8GFN - chains A and B; structure by X-ray diffraction, 1.80 A resolution.

# Chain A (and B)
Name: 3C-like proteinase nsp5
Organism: Severe acute respiratory syndrome coronavirus 2
Notes: chain B of this document is another copy of the same molecule, construct and numbering; everything in this record applies to it too
Reference sequence: P0DTD1 (R1AB_SARS2); residues 1-304 here correspond to UniProt positions 3264-3567 (UniProt number = residue number + 3263)
Amino-acid sequence (304 residues; row label = number of the first residue in the row):
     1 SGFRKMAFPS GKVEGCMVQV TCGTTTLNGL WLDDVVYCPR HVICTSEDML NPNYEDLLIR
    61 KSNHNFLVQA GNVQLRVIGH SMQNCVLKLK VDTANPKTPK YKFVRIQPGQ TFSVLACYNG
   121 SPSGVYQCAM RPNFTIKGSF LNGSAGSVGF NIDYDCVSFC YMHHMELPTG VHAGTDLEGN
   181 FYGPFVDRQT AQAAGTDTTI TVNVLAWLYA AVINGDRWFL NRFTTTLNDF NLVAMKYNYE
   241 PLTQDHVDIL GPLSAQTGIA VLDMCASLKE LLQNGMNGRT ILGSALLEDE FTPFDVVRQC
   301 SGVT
Disordered / not traced: 302-304 (chain B: 303-304)
Differences from the reference sequence: engineered mutation A145 (Cys3408 in P0DTD1)
UniProt features mapped onto this chain:
  - active site: H41 (For 3CL-PRO activity)
  - cross-link (Glycyl lysine isopeptide (Lys-Gly)): K5 (interchain with G-Cter in ubiquitin), K90 (interchain with G-Cter in ubiquitin)
Ligand contacts: ZGI ((1R,2S,5S)-N-{(2S)-1-(1,3-benzothiazol-2-yl)-1-oxo-3-[(3S)-2-oxopyrrolidin-3-yl]propan-2-yl}-3-[N-(tert-butylcarbamoyl)-3-methyl-L-valyl]-6,6-dimethyl-3-azabicyclo[3.1.0]hexane-2-carboxamide): T25, T26, L27, H41, M49, Y54, F140, L141, N142, G143, S144, A145, H163, H164, M165, E166, L167, P168, H172, D187, R188, Q189, T190, Q192
Reported in the primary citation:
  - catalytic residues: H41 (citing earlier work)
  - mutagenesis - C145A (Tm change 6.8 degC): increased stability

# How chain A and chain B interact
Pairs across the interface - 76 pairs, chain A then chain B:
  S1(A) - G138(B)
  S1(A) - S139(B)
  S1(A) - F140(B)  hydrogen bond (backbone-backbone)
  S1(A) - E166(B)  hydrogen bond (backbone-side chain)
  S1(A) - G170(B)
  S1(A) - H172(B)  hydrogen bond (backbone-side chain)
  G2(A) - G138(B)
  G2(A) - S139(B)  hydrogen bond (backbone-side chain)
  F3(A) - G138(B)
  R4(A) - Y126(B)
  R4(A) - Q127(B)  hydrogen bond (side chain-backbone)
  R4(A) - C128(B)
  R4(A) - K137(B)  hydrogen bond (side chain-backbone)
  R4(A) - E290(B)  salt bridge
  K5(A) - Y126(B)
  M6(A) - G124(B)
  M6(A) - V125(B)
  M6(A) - Y126(B)  hydrophobic
  M6(A) - S139(B)
  A7(A) - G124(B)
  A7(A) - V125(B)  hydrogen bond (backbone-backbone)
  F8(A) - V125(B)
  P9(A) - S10(B)
  P9(A) - E14(B)
  P9(A) - P122(B)  hydrophobic
  P9(A) - S123(B)
  P9(A) - G124(B)
  S10(A) - P9(B)
  S10(A) - S10(B)  hydrogen bond (side chain-backbone)
  S10(A) - E14(B)  hydrogen bond (backbone-side chain)
  G11(A) - G11(B)
  G11(A) - E14(B)  hydrogen bond (backbone-side chain)
  E14(A) - P9(B)
  E14(A) - S10(B)  hydrogen bond (side chain-backbone)
  E14(A) - G11(B)  hydrogen bond (side chain-backbone)
  P122(A) - P9(B)  hydrophobic
  S123(A) - P9(B)
  G124(A) - M6(B)
  G124(A) - A7(B)
  G124(A) - P9(B)
  V125(A) - M6(B)
  V125(A) - A7(B)  hydrogen bond (backbone-backbone)
  V125(A) - F8(B)
  V125(A) - V125(B)  hydrophobic
  Y126(A) - R4(B)
  Y126(A) - K5(B)
  Y126(A) - M6(B)  hydrophobic
  Q127(A) - R4(B)  hydrogen bond (backbone-side chain)
  C128(A) - R4(B)
  K137(A) - R4(B)  hydrogen bond (backbone-side chain)
  G138(A) - S1(B)
  G138(A) - G2(B)
  G138(A) - F3(B)
  S139(A) - S1(B)
  S139(A) - G2(B)  hydrogen bond (side chain-backbone)
  S139(A) - F3(B)
  S139(A) - M6(B)
  S139(A) - Q299(B)  hydrogen bond
  F140(A) - S1(B)  hydrogen bond (backbone-backbone)
  L141(A) - Q299(B)
  L141(A) - S301(B)
  L141(A) - G302(B)
  E166(A) - S1(B)  hydrogen bond (side chain-backbone)
  G170(A) - S1(B)
  H172(A) - S1(B)  hydrogen bond (side chain-backbone)
  T280(A) - L286(B)
  G283(A) - L286(B)
  A285(A) - A285(B)  hydrophobic
  A285(A) - L286(B)  hydrophobic
  L286(A) - T280(B)
  L286(A) - G283(B)
  L286(A) - A285(B)  hydrophobic
  E290(A) - R4(B)  salt bridge
  Q299(A) - S139(B)  hydrogen bond
  Q299(A) - L141(B)
  S301(A) - L141(B)
Interface residues without a listed pair, chain A (39 interface residues in all): K12, L115, S284, R298, C300
Interface residues without a listed pair, chain B (40 interface residues in all): K12, L115, S284, R298, C300

# Summary
Chain A and chain B form an interface of 39 and 40 residues respectively, with 21 hydrogen bonds and 2 salt
bridges. Polar pairs include R4(A)-E290(B), S1(A)-E166(B) and S1(A)-H172(B). Ligands of chain A: compound ZGI.
From UniProt: active-site residue H41(A) on chain A. The paper reports the catalytic residue H41(A); C145A of
chain A increases stability.
Chain A and chain B are both 3C-like proteinase nsp5 (Severe acute respiratory syndrome coronavirus 2); the
structure, Room temperature X-ray structure of truncated SARS-CoV-2 main protease C145A mutant, residues
1-304, in complex with ..., was determined by X-ray diffraction (same publication as 8GFK, 8GFO, 8GFR and
8GFU).
